Entry 1XB1 (X-ray diffraction, 2.70 A resolution); this record covers chains A and F of the 12 polymer chains in the assembly.

Chain A (and F):
Name: Baculoviral IAP repeat-containing protein 8
Organism: Homo sapiens
Notes: chain F of this document is another copy of the same molecule, construct and numbering; everything in this record applies to it too
UniProt: Q96P09 (BIRC8_HUMAN); residues 262-356 here correspond to UniProt positions 1-95 (UniProt number = residue number - 261)
Amino-acid sequence (108 residues; numbered 249 to 356; the number before each row is that of its first residue):
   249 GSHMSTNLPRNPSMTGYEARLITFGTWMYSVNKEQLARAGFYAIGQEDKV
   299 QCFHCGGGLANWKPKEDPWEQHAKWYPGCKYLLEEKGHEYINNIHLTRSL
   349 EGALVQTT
Not modelled in the structure: 249-254, 345-356 (chain F: 249-254, 344-356)
Construct notes: cloning artifact (249-252)
Swiss-Prot annotation at these positions:
  - binding site (Zn(2+)): C300, C303, H320, C327
From the paper describing this entry:
  - mutagenesis - P257A/P260A: decreased stability

Chain A / chain F interface:
Residue-residue contacts - 6 pairs, chain A then chain F:
  W323(A) with E266(F); A267(F)
  Y324(A) with S261(F)
  P325(A) with G264(F)
  G326(A) with T263(F)
  H343(A) with E266(F), salt bridge
Also at the interface, not in a pair above, chain A (6 interface residues in all): K322
Also at the interface, not in a pair above, chain F (6 interface residues in all): I270

Overview:
Chain A and chain F each contribute 6 residues to their interface; the contacts include 1 salt bridge. Its one
salt-bridged contact is H343(A)-E266(F). Curated annotation (UniProt) lists 4 Zn2+-binding residues on chain
A. The paper reports that P257A/P260A of chain A reduce stability.
Chain A and chain F are both Baculoviral IAP repeat-containing protein 8 (Homo sapiens); the structure, The
Structure of the BIR domain of IAP-like protein 2, was determined by X-ray diffraction together with 1XB0 from
the same study.
